Entry 8Y0N (electron microscopy, 3.07 A resolution); this record covers chains B and S of the 5 polymer chains in the assembly.

[Chain B]
Molecule: Guanine nucleotide-binding protein G(I)/G(S)/G(T) subunit beta-1
Organism: Homo sapiens
UniProtKB: P62873 (GBB1_HUMAN); numbering as in UniProt (aligned over 3-340)
Chain sequence (350 residues; row label = number of the first residue in the row; numbers below 1 keep their minus sign (Met-9 is residue -9)):
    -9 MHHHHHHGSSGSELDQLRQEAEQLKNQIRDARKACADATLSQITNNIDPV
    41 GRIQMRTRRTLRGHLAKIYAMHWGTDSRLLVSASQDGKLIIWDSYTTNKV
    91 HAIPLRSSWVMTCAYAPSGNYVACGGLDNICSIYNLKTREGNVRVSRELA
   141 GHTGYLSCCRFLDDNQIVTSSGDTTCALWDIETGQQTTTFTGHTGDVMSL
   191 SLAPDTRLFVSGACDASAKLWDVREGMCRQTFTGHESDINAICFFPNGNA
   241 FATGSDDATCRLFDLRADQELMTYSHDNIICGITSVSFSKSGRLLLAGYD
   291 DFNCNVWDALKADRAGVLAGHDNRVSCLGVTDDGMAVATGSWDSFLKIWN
Not modelled in the structure: -9 to 4
Differences from the reference sequence: initiating methionine (-9); expression tag (-8 to 2)
Curated features (UniProtKB/Swiss-Prot):
  - modified residue: His266 (Phosphohistidine)
  - natural variant: Leu30 (L30F: In MRD42; uncertain significance), Arg52 (R52G: In MRD42), Gly64 (G64V: In MRD42), Asp76 (D76E: In MRD42; D76G: In MRD42), Gly77 (G77S: In MRD42), Lys78 (K78R: In MRD42), Ile80 (I80N: In MRD42; I80T: In MRD42), His91 (H91R: In MRD42; uncertain significance), Ala92 (A92T: In MRD42), Pro94 (P94S: In MRD42), Leu95 (L95P: In MRD42), Arg96 (R96L: In MRD42), 5 further natural variant entries in UniProt

[Chain S]
Molecule: Antibody fragment ScFv16
Organism: Mus musculus
Notes: antibody fragment or engineered binder
Chain sequence (248 residues; each row starts with the number of its first residue; note: 2 numbers in that range are skipped by the numbering (no residue carries them; nothing is unmodelled there); a row labelled like 121A-121N holds insertion residues (121A, then the next letters in order)):
     1 DVQLVESGGGLVQPGGSRKLSCSASGFAFSSFGMHWVRQAPEKGLEWVAY
    51 ISSGSGTIYYADTVKGRFTISRDDPKNTLFLQMTSLRSEDTAMYYCVRSI
   101 YYYGSSPFDFWGQGTTLTVSS
121A-121N GGGGSGGGGSGGGG
   124 SDIVMTQATSSVPVTPGESVSISCRSSKSLLHSNGNTYLYWFLQRPGQSP
   174 QLLIYRMSNLASGVPDRFSGSGSGTAFTLTISRLEAEDVGVYYCMQHLEY
   224 PLTFGAGTKLELK
Not modelled in the structure: 121A-121N, 236
Cystine bridges: Cys22-Cys96, Cys147-Cys217

[Chain B / chain S interface]
Pairs across the interface (13):
  Asp66(B) - Tyr103(S)
  Arg68(B) - Tyr103(S)
  Leu69(B) - Tyr103(S)  hydrophobic
  Val90(B) - Tyr102(S)  hydrophobic
  Arg129(B) - Val2(S)
  Arg129(B) - Arg98(S)  hydrogen bond (backbone-side chain)
  Arg129(B) - Phe110(S)
  Glu130(B) - Gly26(S)
  Glu130(B) - Phe27(S)
  Glu130(B) - Ala28(S)  hydrogen bond (backbone-backbone)
  Glu130(B) - Phe32(S)
  Gly131(B) - Phe32(S)
  Asn132(B) - Ala28(S)
Interface residues without a listed pair, chain B (10 interface residues in all): Asp83, His91
Interface residues without a listed pair, chain S (11 interface residues in all): Ile100, Asp109

[Summary]
The interface between chain B and chain S involves 10 residues on one side and 11 on the other, with 2
hydrogen bonds. Polar contacts include Arg129(B)-Arg98(S) and Glu130(B)-Ala28(S).
Chain B is Guanine nucleotide-binding protein G(I)/G(S)/G(T) subunit beta-1 (Homo sapiens) and chain S is
Antibody fragment ScFv16 (Mus musculus); the structure, Structure of CXCR3 in complex with VUF11418 and Go
(Full map), was determined by electron microscopy together with 8XXY, 8XXZ, 8XYI, 8XYK and 8Y0H from the same
study.
